Entry 4U4C (X-ray diffraction, 2.40 A resolution); this record covers chains A and B.

Chain A:
Name: ATP-dependent RNA helicase DOB1
Organism: Saccharomyces cerevisiae
Notes: EC 3.6.4.13
UniProt: P47047 (MTR4_YEAST); numbering as in UniProt (aligned over 81-1073)
Sequence (998 residues; numbered 76 to 1073; the number before each row is that of its first residue):
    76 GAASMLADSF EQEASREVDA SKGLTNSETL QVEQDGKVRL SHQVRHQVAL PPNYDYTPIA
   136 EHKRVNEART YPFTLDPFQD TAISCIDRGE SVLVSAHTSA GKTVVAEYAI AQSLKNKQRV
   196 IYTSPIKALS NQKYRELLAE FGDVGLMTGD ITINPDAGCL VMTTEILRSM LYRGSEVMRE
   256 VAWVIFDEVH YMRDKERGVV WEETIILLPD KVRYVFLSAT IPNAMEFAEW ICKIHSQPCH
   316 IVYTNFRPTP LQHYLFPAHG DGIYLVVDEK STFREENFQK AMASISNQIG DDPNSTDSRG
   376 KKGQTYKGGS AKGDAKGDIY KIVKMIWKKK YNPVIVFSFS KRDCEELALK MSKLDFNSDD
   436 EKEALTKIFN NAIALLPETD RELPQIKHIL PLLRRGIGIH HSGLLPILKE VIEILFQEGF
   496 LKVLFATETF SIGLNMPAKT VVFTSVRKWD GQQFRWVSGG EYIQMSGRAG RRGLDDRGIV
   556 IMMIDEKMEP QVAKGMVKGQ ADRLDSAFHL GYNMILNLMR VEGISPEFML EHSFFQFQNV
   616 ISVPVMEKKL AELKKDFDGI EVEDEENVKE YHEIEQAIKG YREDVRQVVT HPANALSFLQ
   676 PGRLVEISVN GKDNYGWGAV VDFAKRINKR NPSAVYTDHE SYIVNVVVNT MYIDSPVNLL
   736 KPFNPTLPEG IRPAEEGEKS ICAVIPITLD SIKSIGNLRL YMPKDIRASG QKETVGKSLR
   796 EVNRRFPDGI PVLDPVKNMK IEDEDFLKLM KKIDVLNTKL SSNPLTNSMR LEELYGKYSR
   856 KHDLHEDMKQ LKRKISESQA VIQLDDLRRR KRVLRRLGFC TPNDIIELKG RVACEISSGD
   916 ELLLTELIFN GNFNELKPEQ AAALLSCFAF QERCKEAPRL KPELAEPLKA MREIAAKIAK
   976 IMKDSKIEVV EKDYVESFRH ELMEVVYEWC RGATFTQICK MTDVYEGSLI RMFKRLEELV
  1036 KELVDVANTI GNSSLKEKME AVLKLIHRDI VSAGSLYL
Not modelled in the structure: 76-116, 364-390, 704-709
Construct notes: expression tag (76-80)

Chain B:
Name: Protein AIR2, Poly(A) RNA polymerase protein 2
Organism: Saccharomyces cerevisiae
Notes: EC 2.7.7.-
UniProt: chimeric construct of Q12476, P53632: residues 1-62 from Q12476 (AIR2_YEAST) positions 1-62 (same numbers); residues 111-160 from P53632 positions 111-160 (same numbers)
Sequence (116 residues; numbered -3 to 160; 48 numbers in that range are skipped by the numbering (no residue carries them; nothing is unmodelled there); the number before each row is that of its first residue; numbers below 1 keep their minus sign (Gly-3 is residue -3)):
    -3 GAASMEKNTA PFVVDTAPTT PPDKLVAPSI EEVNSNPNEL RALRGQGRYF GVSDDDKDAI
    57 KEAAPK
   111 HGDEKDLANN DDFISLSASS EDEQAEQEEE REKQELEIKK EKQKEILNTD
Not modelled in the structure: -3 to 4, 53-62, 111-119, 128-160
Construct notes: expression tag (-3 to 0)
Swiss-Prot annotation at these positions:
  - zinc finger: Pro61, Lys62 (CCHC-type 1)
  - modified residue (Phosphoserine): Ser31, Ser49

How chain A and chain B interact:
Residue-residue contacts (85):
  Gln327(A) with Asn120(B)
  Tyr329(A) with Ile124(B), hydrophobic
  Gly335(A) with Leu126(B)
  Asp336(A) with Phe123(B); Ser125(B), hydrogen bond (backbone-side chain); Leu126(B), hydrogen bond (backbone-backbone)
  Gly337(A) with Phe123(B); Ile124(B); Leu126(B)
  Ile338(A) with Asp122(B); Phe123(B); Ile124(B), hydrogen bond (backbone-backbone)
  Tyr339(A) with Asp122(B); Phe123(B)
  Leu340(A) with Asp121(B); Asp122(B), hydrogen bond (backbone-backbone)
  Arg349(A) with Asn120(B); Asp122(B), salt bridge
  Asn352(A) with Asp122(B), hydrogen bond (side chain-backbone)
  Met400(A) with Ser125(B); Leu126(B)
  Lys404(A) with Ile124(B)
  Glu420(A) with Arg44(B), salt bridge; Tyr45(B), hydrogen bond (side chain-backbone)
  Glu457(A) with Pro33(B)
  Pro459(A) with Pro33(B); Leu36(B), hydrophobic; Arg37(B); Phe46(B)
  Gln460(A) with Leu36(B); Tyr45(B), hydrogen bond (backbone-side chain); Phe46(B)
  His463(A) with Arg37(B), hydrogen bond; Tyr45(B); Phe46(B)
  Ile464(A) with Tyr45(B), hydrophobic
  Leu467(A) with Tyr45(B), hydrophobic
  Ile474(A) with Tyr45(B), hydrophobic
  Leu479(A) with Tyr45(B), hydrophobic
  Leu483(A) with Tyr45(B)
  Arg552(A) with Asn120(B)
  Cys949(A) with Lys20(B), hydrogen bond (backbone-side chain)
  Lys950(A) with Lys20(B); Leu21(B), hydrogen bond (backbone-backbone)
  Glu951(A) with Lys20(B); Leu21(B); Ala23(B); Pro24(B); Arg40(B), salt bridge
  Ala952(A) with Lys20(B); Leu21(B), hydrogen bond (backbone-backbone); Val22(B); Ala23(B), hydrogen bond (backbone-backbone)
  Lys956(A) with Glu27(B), salt bridge
  Glu996(A) with Lys20(B), salt bridge
  Glu999(A) with Ser25(B); Ile26(B), hydrogen bond (side chain-backbone)
  Glu1003(A) with Ile26(B)
  Thr1009(A) with Ser31(B), hydrogen bond
  Thr1011(A) with Asn30(B); Ser31(B); Asn32(B); Pro33(B)
  Gln1012(A) with Ile26(B); Val29(B), hydrogen bond (side chain-backbone); Asn30(B); Ser31(B), hydrogen bond
  Cys1014(A) with Leu36(B), hydrophobic; Arg40(B), hydrogen bond (backbone-side chain)
  Lys1015(A) with Pro24(B); Val29(B); Asn30(B), hydrogen bond; Asn32(B), hydrogen bond (side chain-backbone); Glu35(B), salt bridge; Leu36(B); Leu39(B); Arg40(B), hydrogen bond (backbone-side chain)
  Met1016(A) with Ala23(B); Pro24(B); Ile26(B); Val29(B), hydrophobic
  Thr1017(A) with Arg40(B), hydrogen bond (backbone-side chain)
  Asp1018(A) with Arg40(B)
  Tyr1020(A) with Arg44(B)
  Glu1021(A) with Arg44(B), salt bridge
Interface residues without a listed pair, chain A (53 interface residues in all): Phe331, Lys396, Ile397, Tyr406, Leu424, Leu458, Ile461, His476, Gly478, Pro953, Arg954, Ala1008
Interface residues without a listed pair, chain B (29 interface residues in all): Gly43

Overview:
53 residues of chain A face 29 of chain B across their interface, with 21 hydrogen bonds and 7 salt bridges.
Polar contacts include Arg349(A)-Asp122(B), Glu420(A)-Arg44(B) and Glu951(A)-Arg40(B).
Chain A is ATP-dependent RNA helicase DOB1 and chain B is Protein AIR2, Poly(A) RNA polymerase protein 2, both
from Saccharomyces cerevisiae; the structure, The molecular architecture of the TRAMP complex reveals the
organization and interplay of its two catalytic ..., was determined by X-ray diffraction.
